3BEJ - chains A and E; structure by X-ray diffraction, 1.90 A resolution.

[Chain A]
Name: Bile acid receptor
Organism: Homo sapiens
Reference sequence: Q96RI1 (NR1H4_HUMAN); residues 235-472 here correspond to UniProt positions 249-486 (UniProt number = residue number + 14)
Amino-acid sequence (238 residues; each row starts with the number of its first residue):
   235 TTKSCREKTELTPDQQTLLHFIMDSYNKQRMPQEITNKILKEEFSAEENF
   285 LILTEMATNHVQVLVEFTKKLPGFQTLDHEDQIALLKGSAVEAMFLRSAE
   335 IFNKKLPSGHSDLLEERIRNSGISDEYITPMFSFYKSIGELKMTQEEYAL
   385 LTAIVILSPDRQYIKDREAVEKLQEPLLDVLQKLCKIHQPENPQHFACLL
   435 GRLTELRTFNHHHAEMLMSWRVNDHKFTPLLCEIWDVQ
Disordered / not traced: 235-244, 340-342, 472
Curated features (UniProtKB/Swiss-Prot):
  - binding site (chenodeoxycholate): R331, Y361, Y369, H447
  - modified residue: T442 (Phosphothreonine)
  - cross-link: K275 (Glycyl lysine isopeptide (Lys-Gly) (interchain with G-Cter in SUMO1))
Ligand contacts: MUF ((8alpha,10alpha,13alpha,17beta)-17-[(4-hydroxyphenyl)carbonyl]androsta-3,5-diene-3-carboxylic acid): M265, F284, L287, T288, M290, A291, H294, M328, F329, R331, S332, I335, F336, L348, I352, M365, Y369, H447, M450, W454, F461, L465, W469
Reported in the primary citation:
  - binding site for MUF: M265, F284, T288, H294, R331, W454, F461, W469
  - contacts within the chain: H447-W469 (cation-pi contact)
  - conformationally variable residues (side-chain flip): Y361

[Chain E]
Name: Nuclear receptor coactivator 1
Organism: Homo sapiens
Reference sequence: Q15788 (NCOA1_HUMAN); residues 676-700 here = UniProt positions 676-700
Amino-acid sequence (25 residues; numbered 676 to 700; the number before each row is that of its first residue):
   676 CPSSHSSLTERHKILHRLLQEGSPS
Disordered / not traced: 676-684, 696-700
Curated features (UniProtKB/Swiss-Prot):
  - motif: L690 to L694 (LXXLL motif 4)
  - modified residue: S698 (Phosphoserine)

[How chain A and chain E interact]
Contacting residue pairs (20):
  Q296(A) - L693(E)
  V299(A) - L690(E)  hydrophobic
  V299(A) - L693(E)
  V299(A) - L694(E)  hydrophobic
  K303(A) - L693(E)  hydrogen bond (side chain-backbone)
  K303(A) - L694(E)
  K303(A) - Q695(E)
  H313(A) - H691(E)
  H313(A) - L694(E)
  H313(A) - Q695(E)
  E314(A) - E685(E)  hydrogen bond (side chain-backbone)
  I317(A) - E685(E)
  I317(A) - H691(E)
  L320(A) - L690(E)  hydrophobic
  K321(A) - H687(E)  hydrogen bond
  L464(A) - I689(E)  hydrophobic
  E467(A) - H687(E)
  E467(A) - K688(E)  hydrogen bond (side chain-backbone)
  E467(A) - I689(E)  hydrogen bond (side chain-backbone)
  E467(A) - L690(E)  hydrogen bond (side chain-backbone)
Also at the interface, not in a pair above, chain A (14 interface residues in all): F308, Y397, I468, D470
Also at the interface, not in a pair above, chain E (10 interface residues in all): R686

[Overview]
The interface between chain A and chain E involves 14 residues on one side and 10 on the other, with 6
hydrogen bonds. Among the polar pairs are K303(A)-L693(E), E314(A)-E685(E) and K321(A)-H687(E). Chain A binds
compound MUF. The paper reports a binding site for MUF at M265(A), F284(A) and T288(A) among others;
conformational variability at Y361(A).
Chain A is Bile acid receptor and chain E is Nuclear receptor coactivator 1, both from Homo sapiens; the
structure, Structure of human FXR in complex with MFA-1 and co-activator peptide, was determined by X-ray
diffraction.
